PDB entry 2O5J | X-ray diffraction, 3.00 A resolution | chains D and E of the 8 polymer chains in the assembly

[Chain D]
Molecule: DNA-directed RNA polymerase beta' chain
From: Thermus thermophilus
Notes: EC 2.7.7.6
UniProtKB: Q8RQE8 (RPOC_THET8); numbering as in UniProt (aligned over 1-1524)
Sequence (1524 residues; row label = number of the first residue in the row):
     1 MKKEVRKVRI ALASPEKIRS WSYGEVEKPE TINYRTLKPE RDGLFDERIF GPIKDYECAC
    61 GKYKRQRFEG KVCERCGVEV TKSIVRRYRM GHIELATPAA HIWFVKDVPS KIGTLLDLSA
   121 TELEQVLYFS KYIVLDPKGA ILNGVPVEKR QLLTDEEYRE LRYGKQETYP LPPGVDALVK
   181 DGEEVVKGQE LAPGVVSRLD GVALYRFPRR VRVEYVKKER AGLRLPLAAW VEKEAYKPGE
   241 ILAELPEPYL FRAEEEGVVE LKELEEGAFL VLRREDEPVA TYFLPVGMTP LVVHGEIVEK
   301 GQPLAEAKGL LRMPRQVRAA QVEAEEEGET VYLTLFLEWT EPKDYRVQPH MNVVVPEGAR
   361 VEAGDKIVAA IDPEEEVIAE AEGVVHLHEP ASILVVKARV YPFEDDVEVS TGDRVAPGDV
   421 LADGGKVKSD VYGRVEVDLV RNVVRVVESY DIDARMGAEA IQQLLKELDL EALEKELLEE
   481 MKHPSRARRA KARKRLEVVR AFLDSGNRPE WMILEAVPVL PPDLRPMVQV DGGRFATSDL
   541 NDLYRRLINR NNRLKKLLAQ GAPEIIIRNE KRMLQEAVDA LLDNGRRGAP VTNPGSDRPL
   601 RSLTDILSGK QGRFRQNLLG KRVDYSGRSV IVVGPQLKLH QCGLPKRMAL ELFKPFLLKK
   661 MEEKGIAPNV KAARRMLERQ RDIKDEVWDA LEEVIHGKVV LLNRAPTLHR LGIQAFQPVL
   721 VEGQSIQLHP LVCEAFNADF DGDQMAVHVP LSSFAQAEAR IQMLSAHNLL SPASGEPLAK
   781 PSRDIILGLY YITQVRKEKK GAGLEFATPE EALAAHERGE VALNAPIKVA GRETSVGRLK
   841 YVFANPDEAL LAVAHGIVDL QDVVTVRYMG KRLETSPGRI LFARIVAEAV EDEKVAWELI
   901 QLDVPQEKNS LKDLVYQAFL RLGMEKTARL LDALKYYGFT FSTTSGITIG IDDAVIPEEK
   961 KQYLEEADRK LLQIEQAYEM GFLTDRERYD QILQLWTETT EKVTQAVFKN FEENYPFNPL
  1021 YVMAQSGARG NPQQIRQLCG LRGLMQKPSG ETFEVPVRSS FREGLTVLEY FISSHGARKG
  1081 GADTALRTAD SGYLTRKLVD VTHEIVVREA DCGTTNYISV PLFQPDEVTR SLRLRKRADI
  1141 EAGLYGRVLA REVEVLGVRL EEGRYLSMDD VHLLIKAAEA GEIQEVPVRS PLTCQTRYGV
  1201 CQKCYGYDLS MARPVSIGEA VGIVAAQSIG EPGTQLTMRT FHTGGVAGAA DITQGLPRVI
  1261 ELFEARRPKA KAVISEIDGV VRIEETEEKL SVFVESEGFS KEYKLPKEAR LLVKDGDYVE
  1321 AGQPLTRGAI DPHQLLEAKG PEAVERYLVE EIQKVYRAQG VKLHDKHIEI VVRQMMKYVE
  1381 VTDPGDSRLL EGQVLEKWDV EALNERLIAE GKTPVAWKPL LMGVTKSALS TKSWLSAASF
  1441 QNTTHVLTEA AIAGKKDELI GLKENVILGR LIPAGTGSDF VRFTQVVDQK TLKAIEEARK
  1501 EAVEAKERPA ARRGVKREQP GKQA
Disordered / not traced: 1, 208-390, 1272-1328, 1506-1524
Ion coordination: Zn2+ site 1: Cys58, Cys60, Cys73, Cys76; Mg2+ site 1: Asp739, Asp741, Asp743 (together with AMP-CPP) (shared with 1 residue of chain H); Mg2+ site 2: Asp739 (together with AMP-CPP); Zn2+ site 2: Cys1112, Cys1194, Cys1201, Cys1204
Residues lining bound ligands: AMP-CPP (APC; diphosphomethylphosphonic acid adenosyl ester): Arg704, Pro706, Asn737, Asp739, Asp741, Asp743, Arg783, Arg1029, Thr1088, Met1238, Arg1239, His1242
From the paper describing this entry:
  - conformationally variable residues (helix shift, order/disorder transition): Ala1077 to Thr1095, Leu1236 to Gln1254

[Chain E]
Molecule: DNA-directed RNA polymerase omega chain
From: Thermus thermophilus
Notes: EC 2.7.7.6
UniProtKB: Q8RQE7 (RPOZ_THET8); residue numbers follow UniProt; this construct covers 1-99
Sequence (99 residues; row label = number of the first residue in the row):
     1 MAEPGIDKLF GMVDSKYRLT VVVAKRAQQL LRHGFKNTVL EPEERPKMQT LEGLFDDPNA
    61 VTWAMKELLT GRLVFGENLV PEDRLQKEME RLYPVEREE
Disordered / not traced: 1, 97-99

[How chain D and chain E interact]
Residue-residue contacts (82):
  His640(D) - Ala2(E)  hydrogen bond (side chain-backbone)
  His640(D) - Glu3(E)  salt bridge
  Glu693(D) - Met48(E)
  Glu693(D) - Thr50(E)  hydrogen bond
  His696(D) - Leu54(E)
  His696(D) - Asn59(E)
  Gly697(D) - Asn59(E)  hydrogen bond (backbone-side chain)
  Lys698(D) - Asn59(E)  hydrogen bond (backbone-side chain)
  Ser753(D) - Leu31(E)
  Ser753(D) - Val61(E)
  Phe754(D) - Val21(E)
  Phe754(D) - Ala24(E)  hydrophobic
  Phe754(D) - Lys25(E)
  Phe754(D) - Gln28(E)
  Glu758(D) - Thr20(E)
  Arg760(D) - Glu3(E)  salt bridge
  Arg760(D) - Asn59(E)
  Arg760(D) - Val61(E)
  Arg760(D) - Thr62(E)  hydrogen bond
  Ile761(D) - Ile6(E)  hydrophobic
  Ile761(D) - Phe10(E)
  Ile761(D) - Met65(E)  hydrophobic
  Gln762(D) - Lys16(E)
  Gln762(D) - Tyr17(E)
  Gln762(D) - Thr20(E)  hydrogen bond
  Leu764(D) - Glu3(E)
  His767(D) - Ala2(E)
  His767(D) - Glu3(E)
  His767(D) - Ile6(E)
  Met924(D) - Asp7(E)
  Glu925(D) - Ile6(E)
  Glu925(D) - Asp7(E)
  Leu1209(D) - Lys16(E)
  Arg1213(D) - Phe10(E)  hydrogen bond (side chain-backbone)
  Arg1213(D) - Gly11(E)
  Arg1213(D) - Val13(E)
  Ser1216(D) - Ser15(E)
  Ser1216(D) - Lys16(E)  hydrogen bond (side chain-backbone)
  Ile1217(D) - Ser15(E)  hydrogen bond (backbone-side chain)
  Ile1217(D) - Tyr17(E)
  Gly1218(D) - Tyr17(E)
  Glu1219(D) - Tyr17(E)  hydrogen bond
  Gly1475(D) - Tyr17(E)
  Thr1476(D) - Val21(E)
  Phe1480(D) - Arg18(E)  hydrogen bond (backbone-side chain)
  Val1481(D) - Arg18(E)
  Val1481(D) - Val21(E)  hydrophobic
  Phe1483(D) - Glu77(E)
  Thr1484(D) - Lys25(E)  hydrogen bond (backbone-side chain)
  Thr1484(D) - Gly76(E)
  Gln1485(D) - Lys25(E)
  Gln1485(D) - Val74(E)
  Gln1485(D) - Phe75(E)
  Gln1485(D) - Gly76(E)  hydrogen bond (backbone-backbone)
  Gln1485(D) - Glu77(E)
  Gln1485(D) - Asn78(E)
  Gln1485(D) - Leu79(E)
  Gln1485(D) - Val80(E)  hydrogen bond (side chain-backbone)
  Val1486(D) - Val22(E)  hydrophobic
  Val1486(D) - Val74(E)
  Val1487(D) - Leu73(E)
  Val1487(D) - Val74(E)  hydrogen bond (backbone-backbone)
  Val1487(D) - Val80(E)  hydrophobic
  Asp1488(D) - Gln29(E)
  Asp1488(D) - Val39(E)
  Asp1488(D) - Met89(E)
  Asp1488(D) - Tyr93(E)  hydrogen bond
  Gln1489(D) - Arg72(E)  hydrogen bond (side chain-backbone)
  Gln1489(D) - Val74(E)
  Lys1490(D) - Val39(E)
  Lys1490(D) - Tyr93(E)
  Thr1491(D) - Leu85(E)
  Thr1491(D) - Met89(E)  hydrogen bond
  Thr1491(D) - Tyr93(E)  hydrogen bond
  Ala1494(D) - Glu88(E)
  Ala1494(D) - Leu92(E)  hydrophobic
  Ile1495(D) - Val80(E)  hydrophobic
  Ile1495(D) - Leu85(E)  hydrophobic
  Ile1495(D) - Glu88(E)  hydrogen bond (backbone-side chain)
  Ala1498(D) - Arg84(E)  hydrogen bond (backbone-side chain)
  Ala1498(D) - Glu88(E)
  Arg1499(D) - Arg84(E)
Also at the interface, not in a pair above, chain D (44 interface residues in all): Val694, Ala757, Ala766, Ser1210, Met1211, Asp1479
Also at the interface, not in a pair above, chain E (49 interface residues in all): Asp14, Leu19, Val23, Arg26, Ala27, Lys47, Pro58

[Overview]
Chain D and chain E form an interface of 44 and 49 residues respectively; the contacts include 21 hydrogen
bonds and 2 salt bridges. Among the polar pairs are His640(D)-Glu3(E), Arg760(D)-Glu3(E) and
His640(D)-Ala2(E). Ligands of chain D: AMP-CPP. From the paper: conformational variability at Ala1077(D) and
Leu1236(D).
Here chain D is DNA-directed RNA polymerase beta' chain and chain E is DNA-directed RNA polymerase omega
chain, both from Thermus thermophilus. Entry 2O5J (Crystal structure of the T. thermophilus RNAP polymerase
elongation complex with the NTP substrate analog) was determined by X-ray diffraction, deposited together with
2PPB.
